8AC4 - chains N and S of the 20 polymer chains in the assembly; structure by electron microscopy, 2.70 A resolution.

[Chain N]
Name: Cytochrome b
Source organism: Yarrowia lipolytica
Reference sequence: Q9B6D0 (CYB_YARLI); residues 1-385 here = UniProt positions 1-385
Amino-acid sequence (385 residues; numbered 1 to 385; the number before each row is that of its first residue):
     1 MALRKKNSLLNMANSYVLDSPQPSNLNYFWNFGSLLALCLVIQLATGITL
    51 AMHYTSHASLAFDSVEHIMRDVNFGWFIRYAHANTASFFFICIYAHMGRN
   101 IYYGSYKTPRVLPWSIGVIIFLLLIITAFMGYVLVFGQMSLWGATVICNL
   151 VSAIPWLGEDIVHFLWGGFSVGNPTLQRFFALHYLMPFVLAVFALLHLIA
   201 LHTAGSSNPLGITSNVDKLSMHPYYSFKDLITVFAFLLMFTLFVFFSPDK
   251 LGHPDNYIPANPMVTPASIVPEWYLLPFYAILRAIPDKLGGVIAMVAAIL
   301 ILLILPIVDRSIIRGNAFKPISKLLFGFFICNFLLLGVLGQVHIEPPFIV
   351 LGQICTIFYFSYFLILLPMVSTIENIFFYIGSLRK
Unresolved in the structure: 384-385
Metal / ion sites: heme Fe site 1: H82, H183; heme Fe site 2: H96, H197
Residues lining bound ligands:
  - heme (HEM), molecule 1: W30, G33, S34, L36, A37, L40, F89, I93, H96, M97, R99, N100, S105, R110, P113, W114, G117, V118, I120, F121, A194, H197, L198, L201, S206, S207
  - heme (HEM), molecule 2: L40, Q43, L44, G47, I48, L50, A51, Y54, V65, R79, H82, A83, A86, F89, L124, T127, A128, G131, Y132, L134, V135, F180, H183, Y184, P187, L190, Y274
  - 1,2-diacyl-sn-glycero-3-phosphocholine (PC1): N27, F29, Y94, A95, G98, R99, Y102, Y103, P209, L210, A317, K323, F326, G327, I330, C331, F333
  - phosphatidylethanolamine (PTY), molecule 1: S34, A37, L38, H222, P223, S226, F227, D229, L230, V233, F234
  - phosphatidylethanolamine (PTY), molecule 2: I42, T46, F74, F77, F234, L237, F240, F245
UniProt features mapped onto this chain:
  - binding site (heme b): H82, H96, H183, H197
  - binding site (a ubiquinone): H202

[Chain S]
Name: Cytochrome b-c1 complex subunit 8
Source organism: Yarrowia lipolytica
Reference sequence: Q6C387 (Q6C387_YARLI); residues 3-95 here correspond to UniProt positions 1-93 (UniProt number = residue number - 2)
Amino-acid sequence (93 residues; row label = number of the first residue in the row):
     3 MGGNGHYMGWWGHMGSPPQKGIAGYTISPFAARPFAGVVHAAIFNTFRRT
    53 KNQALFVILPVSFFYYVWTQASEKNEWLYTKAGRHELAKALAE
Unresolved in the structure: 3-8, 94-95
Residues lining bound ligands: 1,2-diacyl-sn-glycero-3-phosphocholine (PC1): Q55, F58, V59, V63

[Chain N / chain S interface]
Contacting residue pairs - 57 pairs, chain N then chain S:
  S15(N) with W12(S)
  D19(N) with W12(S); W13(S), hydrogen bond (backbone-side chain)
  S20(N) with W12(S)
  P21(N) with M10(S); W12(S); W13(S), hydrophobic; M16(S), hydrophobic
  P109(N) with Y9(S), hydrophobic
  H202(N) with M10(S); W12(S)
  T203(N) with Y9(S); M10(S), hydrogen bond (backbone-backbone)
  A204(N) with M10(S)
  N215(N) with Y9(S), hydrogen bond (side chain-backbone); M10(S); M16(S); G17(S); S18(S)
  V216(N) with S18(S); Q21(S), hydrogen bond (backbone-side chain)
  K218(N) with M10(S); W13(S); M16(S)
  L219(N) with W13(S)
  S220(N) with W13(S)
  P320(N) with F58(S)
  K323(N) with Q55(S), hydrogen bond; F58(S)
  G327(N) with P62(S)
  F328(N) with P62(S), hydrophobic; F65(S), hydrophobic; F66(S), hydrophobic
  C331(N) with P62(S), hydrophobic; V63(S), hydrophobic; F66(S), hydrophobic
  N332(N) with F66(S)
  L335(N) with F66(S), hydrophobic; V69(S), hydrophobic
  V338(N) with W70(S), hydrophobic
  V342(N) with W70(S), hydrophobic
  E345(N) with N77(S), hydrogen bond; Y81(S)
  P346(N) with N77(S), hydrogen bond (backbone-side chain); L80(S); Y81(S); L89(S), hydrophobic; A92(S), hydrophobic; L93(S)
  P347(N) with A73(S); N77(S)
  F348(N) with W70(S), hydrophobic; A73(S), hydrophobic; S74(S); N77(S)
  L351(N) with V69(S), hydrophobic; A73(S), hydrophobic
Interface residues without a listed pair, chain N (30 interface residues in all): G205, L324, L339
Interface residues without a listed pair, chain S (27 interface residues in all): P19, L61, K76

[Overview]
30 residues of chain N and 27 residues of chain S are in contact, with 7 hydrogen bonds. Polar contacts
include D19(N)-W13(S), N215(N)-Y9(S) and V216(N)-Q21(S). 1,2-diacyl-sn-glycero-3-phosphocholine is bound
between chain N and chain S. Bound to chain N: phosphatidylethanolamine and heme.
Here chain N is Cytochrome b and chain S is Cytochrome b-c1 complex subunit 8, both from Yarrowia lipolytica.
Entry 8AC4 (Complex III2 from Yarrowia lipolytica, apo, c-position) was determined by electron microscopy,
deposited together with 8AB6, 8AB7, 8AB8, 8AB9, 8ABA, 8ABB and 11 further entries.
